9M6H - chains A and C of the 20 polymer chains in the assembly; structure by electron microscopy, 3.27 A resolution.

Chain A (and C):
Name: Flagellar hook-associated protein 2
From: Salmonella enterica subsp. enterica serovar Typhimurium
Notes: chain C of this document is another copy of the same molecule, construct and numbering; everything in this record applies to it too
UniProt: P16328 (FLID_SALTY); residue numbers follow UniProt; this construct covers 21-450
Amino-acid sequence (430 residues; each row starts with the number of its first residue):
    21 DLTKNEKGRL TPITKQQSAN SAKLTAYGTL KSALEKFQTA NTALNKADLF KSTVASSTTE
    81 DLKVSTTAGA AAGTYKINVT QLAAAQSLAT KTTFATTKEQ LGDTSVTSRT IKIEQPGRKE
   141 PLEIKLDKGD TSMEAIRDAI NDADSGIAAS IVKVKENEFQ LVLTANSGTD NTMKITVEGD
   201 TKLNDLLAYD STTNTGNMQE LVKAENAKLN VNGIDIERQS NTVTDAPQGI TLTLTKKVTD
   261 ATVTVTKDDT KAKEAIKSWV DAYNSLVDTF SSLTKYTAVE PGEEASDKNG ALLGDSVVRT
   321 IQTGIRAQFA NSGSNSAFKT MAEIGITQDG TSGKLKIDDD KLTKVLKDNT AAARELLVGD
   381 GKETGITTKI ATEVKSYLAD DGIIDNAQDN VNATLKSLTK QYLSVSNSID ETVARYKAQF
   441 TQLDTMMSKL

Chain A / chain C interface:
Pairs across the interface - 8 pairs, chain A then chain C:
  Asp-21(A) / Lys-449(C)
  Asp-21(A) / Leu-450(C)
  Thr-23(A) / Leu-450(C)
  Gln-439(A) / Met-446(C)  hydrogen bond
  Phe-440(A) / Leu-450(C)  hydrophobic
  Met-446(A) / Gln-442(C)
  Met-446(A) / Leu-443(C)  hydrophobic
  Met-447(A) / Met-447(C)  hydrophobic
Interface residues without a listed pair, chain A (8 interface residues in all): Leu-22, Leu-443

In short:
Chain A and chain C form an interface of 8 and 6 residues respectively, with 1 hydrogen bond. Its one
hydrogen-bonded contact is Gln-439(A)/Met-446(C).
Chain A and chain C are both Flagellar hook-associated protein 2 (Salmonella enterica subsp. enterica serovar
Typhimurium); the structure, structure of FliD-FliC at a 10:10 stoichiometry, was determined by electron
microscopy.
